Entry 5I30 (X-ray diffraction, 1.90 A resolution); this record covers chains L and H.

== Chain L ==
Protein: Fab PL-2 light chain
From: Mus musculus
Notes: antibody fragment or engineered binder
Sequence (214 residues; numbered 1 to 214; the number before each row is that of its first residue):
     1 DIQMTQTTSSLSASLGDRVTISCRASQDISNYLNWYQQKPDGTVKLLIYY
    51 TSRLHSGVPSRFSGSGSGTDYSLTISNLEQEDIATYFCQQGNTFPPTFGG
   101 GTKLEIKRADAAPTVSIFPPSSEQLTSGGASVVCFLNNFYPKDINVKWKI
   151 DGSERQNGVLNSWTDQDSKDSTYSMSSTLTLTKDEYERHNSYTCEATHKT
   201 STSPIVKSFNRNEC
Disordered / not traced: 213-214
Cystine bridges: C23-C88, C134-C194

== Chain H ==
Protein: Fab PL-2 heavy chain
From: Mus musculus
Notes: antibody fragment or engineered binder
Sequence (221 residues; each row starts with the number of its first residue):
     1 DVQLKQSGPGLVQPSQSLSITCTVSGFSLIDYGVHWVRQSPGKGLEWLGV
    51 IWTGGSTDYNAAFISRLTISKDNSKSQVFFKMNSLQANDTGIYYCGRPYY
   101 GNVMDYWGQGTSVTVSSAKTTAPSVYPLAPVCGDTTGSSVTLGCLVKGYF
   151 PEPVTLTWNSGSLSSGVHTFPAVLQSDLYTLSSSVTVTSSTWPSQSITCN
   201 VAHPASSTKVDKKIEPRGPTI
Disordered / not traced: 133-137, 218-221
Cystine bridges: C22-C95, C144-C199

== How chain L and chain H interact ==
Contacting residue pairs - 75 pairs, chain L then chain H:
  Y32(L) - Y100(H)
  Y32(L) - G101(H)
  Y32(L) - N102(H)  hydrogen bond (side chain-backbone)
  N34(L) - N102(H)
  N34(L) - V103(H)
  Y36(L) - N102(H)
  Y36(L) - V103(H)
  Y36(L) - M104(H)  hydrogen bond (side chain-backbone)
  Y36(L) - W107(H)
  Q38(L) - Q39(H)  hydrogen bond
  Q38(L) - Y94(H)  hydrogen bond
  G42(L) - Y94(H)  hydrogen bond (backbone-side chain)
  V44(L) - Y94(H)
  V44(L) - W107(H)  hydrophobic
  L46(L) - V103(H)  hydrophobic
  L46(L) - M104(H)
  L46(L) - D105(H)
  Y49(L) - V103(H)  hydrophobic
  Y50(L) - Y100(H)
  Y50(L) - V103(H)  hydrophobic
  H55(L) - D105(H)
  H55(L) - Y106(H)
  F87(L) - Q39(H)
  F87(L) - L45(H)  hydrophobic
  Q89(L) - N102(H)  hydrogen bond (side chain-backbone)
  G91(L) - N102(H)  hydrogen bond (backbone-side chain)
  F94(L) - W47(H)  hydrophobic
  F94(L) - D58(H)
  F94(L) - Y59(H)
  P95(L) - W47(H)  hydrophobic
  P96(L) - W47(H)
  P96(L) - N102(H)
  F98(L) - L45(H)
  S116(L) - T141(H)
  I117(L) - V131(H)
  F118(L) - L128(H)
  F118(L) - A129(H)
  F118(L) - P130(H)
  F118(L) - T141(H)
  P119(L) - V131(H)
  P119(L) - R217(H)  hydrogen bond (backbone-side chain)
  P120(L) - R217(H)  hydrogen bond (backbone-side chain)
  S121(L) - Y126(H)
  S121(L) - P127(H)
  E123(L) - Y126(H)
  E123(L) - P127(H)
  E123(L) - K212(H)
  Q124(L) - Y126(H)
  Q124(L) - K147(H)
  S131(L) - L145(H)
  S131(L) - K147(H)
  V133(L) - L128(H)  hydrophobic
  F135(L) - F170(H)  hydrophobic
  F135(L) - S182(H)
  F135(L) - S183(H)
  F135(L) - S184(H)
  N137(L) - H168(H)
  N137(L) - F170(H)
  N137(L) - S184(H)  hydrogen bond
  N138(L) - H168(H)  hydrogen bond
  L160(L) - V173(H)  hydrophobic
  L160(L) - Q175(H)
  N161(L) - V173(H)
  S162(L) - F170(H)
  S162(L) - P171(H)  hydrogen bond (side chain-backbone)
  S162(L) - V173(H)
  W163(L) - P171(H)
  T164(L) - F170(H)
  S174(L) - H168(H)  hydrogen bond
  S174(L) - F170(H)
  M175(L) - F170(H)
  S176(L) - F170(H)
  S176(L) - S182(H)  hydrogen bond
  T180(L) - K147(H)
  F209(L) - V131(H)  hydrophobic
Interface residues without a listed pair, chain L (42 interface residues in all): S127, T178
Interface residues without a listed pair, chain H (41 interface residues in all): V37, N60, Q109, L142, G143, T169, T180, T186

== Summary ==
42 residues of chain L and 41 residues of chain H are in contact; the contacts include 14 hydrogen bonds.
Polar contacts include Y32(L)-N102(H), Y36(L)-M104(H) and Q38(L)-Q39(H).
Chain L is Fab PL-2 light chain and chain H is Fab PL-2 heavy chain, both from Mus musculus; the structure,
Crystal structure of the human astrovirus 2 neutralizing monoclonal antibody PL-2 Fab fragment at 1.9 A ...,
was determined by X-ray diffraction.
